Entry 7K0B (X-ray diffraction, 1.57 A resolution); this record covers chains A and B.

# Chain A
Molecule: Tryptophan synthase alpha chain
Organism: Salmonella typhimurium (strain LT2 / SGSC1412 / ATCC 700720)
Notes: EC 4.2.1.20
UniProtKB: P00929 (TRPA_SALTY); numbering as in UniProt (aligned over 1-268)
Sequence (268 residues; each row starts with the number of its first residue):
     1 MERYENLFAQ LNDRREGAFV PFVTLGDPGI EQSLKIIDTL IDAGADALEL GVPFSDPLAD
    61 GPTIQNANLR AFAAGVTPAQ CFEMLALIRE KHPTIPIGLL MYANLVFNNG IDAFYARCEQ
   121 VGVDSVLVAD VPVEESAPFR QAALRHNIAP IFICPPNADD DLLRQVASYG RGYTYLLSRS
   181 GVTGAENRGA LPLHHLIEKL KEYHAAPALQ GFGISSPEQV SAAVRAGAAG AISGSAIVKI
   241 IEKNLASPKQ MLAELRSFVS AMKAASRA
Unresolved in the structure: 179-190
Ligand contacts: serine (SER): Pro217, Glu254, Ser257, Phe258, Ala261
UniProt features mapped onto this chain:
  - active site (Proton acceptor): Glu49, Asp60

# Chain B
Molecule: Tryptophan synthase beta chain
Organism: Salmonella typhimurium (strain LT2 / SGSC1412 / ATCC 700720)
Notes: EC 4.2.1.20
UniProtKB: P0A2K1 (TRPB_SALTY); numbering as in UniProt (aligned over 1-397)
Sequence (397 residues; numbered 1 to 397; the number before each row is that of its first residue):
     1 MTTLLNPYFG EFGGMYVPQI LMPALNQLEE AFVSAQKDPE FQAQFADLLK NYAGRPTALT
    61 KCQNITAGTR TTLYLKREDL LHGGAHKTNQ VLGQALLAKR MGKSEIIAET GAGAHGVASA
   121 LASALLGLKC RIYMGAKDVE RQSPNVFRMR LMGAEVIPVH SGSATLKDAC NEALRDWSGS
   181 YETAHYMLGT AAGPHPYPTI VREFQRMIGE ETKAQILDKE GRLPDAVIAC VGGGSNAIGM
   241 FADFINDTSV GLIGVEPGGH GIETGEHGAL LKHGRVGIYF GMKAPMMQTA DGQIEESYSI
   301 SAGLDFPSVG PQHAYLNSIG RADYVSITDD EALEAFKTLC RHEGIIPALE SSHALAHALK
   361 MMREQPEKEQ LLVVNLSGRG DKDIFTVHDI LKARGEI
Unresolved in the structure: 1, 397
Sequence notes: engineered mutation Ala114 (Gln in P0A2K1), Leu270 (Pro in P0A2K1)
Covalently attached groups: pyridoxal phosphate (PLP) linked to Lys87
Metal / ion sites: Cs+ site 1: Thr66, Thr69, Thr71; Cs+ site 2: Val231, Gly232, Glu256, Gly268, Leu304, Phe306, Ser308
Ligand contacts:
  - bicine (BCN): Glu109, Thr110, Gly111, Ala112, Gly113, Ala114, His115, Leu166, Gly189, Thr190, Ala302, Gly303, Asp305
  - pyridoxal phosphate (PLP): Ala85, His86, Ala114, Thr190, Cys230, Val231, Gly232, Gly233, Gly234, Ser235, Asn236, Gly303, Leu304, Ala348, Glu350, Ser351, Ser377, Gly378
UniProt features mapped onto this chain:
  - modified residue: Lys87 (N6-(pyridoxal phosphate)lysine)

# How chain A and chain B interact
Contacting residue pairs - 62 pairs, chain A then chain B:
  Pro53(A) with Gln293(B), hydrogen bond (backbone-side chain)
  Phe54(A) with Gly292(B); Gln293(B)
  Ser55(A) with Lys167(B); Gln293(B), hydrogen bond (backbone-side chain); Ile294(B), hydrogen bond (side chain-backbone)
  Asp56(A) with Lys167(B), salt bridge; Asp168(B); Asn171(B), hydrogen bond; Tyr279(B), hydrogen bond; Ile294(B)
  Pro57(A) with Arg175(B), hydrogen bond (backbone-side chain)
  Leu58(A) with Pro18(B); Asn171(B); Arg175(B)
  Ala59(A) with Pro18(B), hydrophobic
  Asp60(A) with Arg175(B), hydrogen bond (backbone-side chain)
  Gln65(A) with Ser161(B); Arg175(B)
  Leu69(A) with Gly162(B)
  Phe72(A) with Gln293(B)
  Thr77(A) with Asp291(B)
  Pro78(A) with Asp291(B); Gln293(B)
  Ala103(A) with Ile278(B), hydrophobic
  Asn104(A) with Gly277(B); Ile278(B), hydrogen bond (side chain-backbone); Gln288(B), hydrogen bond; Gly292(B), hydrogen bond (side chain-backbone); Ile294(B)
  Leu105(A) with Asp291(B); Gly292(B)
  Phe107(A) with Val276(B); Ile278(B), hydrophobic; Lys283(B)
  Asn108(A) with Arg275(B), hydrogen bond; Gln288(B); Ala290(B), hydrogen bond (side chain-backbone); Asp291(B); Gly292(B)
  Ala129(A) with Pro18(B)
  Asp130(A) with Tyr16(B); Val17(B), hydrogen bond (backbone-backbone); Pro18(B)
  Pro132(A) with Met15(B); Val17(B); Gln19(B); Met22(B), hydrophobic
  Val133(A) with Gln19(B), hydrogen bond (backbone-side chain)
  Glu134(A) with Gln19(B), hydrogen bond; Met22(B)
  Glu135(A) with Tyr8(B), hydrogen bond; Gly14(B); Met15(B), hydrogen bond (side chain-backbone); Tyr16(B)
  Phe139(A) with Ile278(B), hydrophobic
  Ile153(A) with Gln19(B)
  Pro155(A) with Gln19(B)
  Asn157(A) with Ile20(B), hydrogen bond (side chain-backbone); Pro23(B); Tyr181(B), hydrogen bond
  Leu162(A) with Gln19(B)
Other interface residues (no listed pair), chain A (31 interface residues in all): Val131, Pro156
Other interface residues (no listed pair), chain B (32 interface residues in all): Thr2, Glu172, Leu174

# Summary
31 residues of chain A and 32 residues of chain B are in contact; the contacts include 19 hydrogen bonds and 1
salt bridge. Among the polar pairs are Asp56(A)-Lys167(B), Pro53(A)-Gln293(B) and Ser55(A)-Gln293(B). Ligands
of chain A: serine. Chain B binds bicine.
Chain A is Tryptophan synthase alpha chain and chain B is Tryptophan synthase beta chain, both from Salmonella
typhimurium (strain LT2 / SGSC1412 / ATCC 700720); the structure, The internal aldimine form of Salmonella
typhimurium Tryptophan Synthase mutant beta-Q114A with cesium ion at the ..., was determined by X-ray
diffraction.
